PDB entry 8WH4 | electron microscopy, 3.03 A resolution | chains F and T of the 7 polymer chains in the assembly

[Chain F]
Molecule: Uncoating factor OPG117
Source organism: Monkeypox virus
UniProtKB: Q5IXS3 (Q5IXS3_MONPV); numbering as in UniProt (aligned over 1-785)
Amino-acid sequence (785 residues; numbered 1 to 785; the number before each row is that of its first residue):
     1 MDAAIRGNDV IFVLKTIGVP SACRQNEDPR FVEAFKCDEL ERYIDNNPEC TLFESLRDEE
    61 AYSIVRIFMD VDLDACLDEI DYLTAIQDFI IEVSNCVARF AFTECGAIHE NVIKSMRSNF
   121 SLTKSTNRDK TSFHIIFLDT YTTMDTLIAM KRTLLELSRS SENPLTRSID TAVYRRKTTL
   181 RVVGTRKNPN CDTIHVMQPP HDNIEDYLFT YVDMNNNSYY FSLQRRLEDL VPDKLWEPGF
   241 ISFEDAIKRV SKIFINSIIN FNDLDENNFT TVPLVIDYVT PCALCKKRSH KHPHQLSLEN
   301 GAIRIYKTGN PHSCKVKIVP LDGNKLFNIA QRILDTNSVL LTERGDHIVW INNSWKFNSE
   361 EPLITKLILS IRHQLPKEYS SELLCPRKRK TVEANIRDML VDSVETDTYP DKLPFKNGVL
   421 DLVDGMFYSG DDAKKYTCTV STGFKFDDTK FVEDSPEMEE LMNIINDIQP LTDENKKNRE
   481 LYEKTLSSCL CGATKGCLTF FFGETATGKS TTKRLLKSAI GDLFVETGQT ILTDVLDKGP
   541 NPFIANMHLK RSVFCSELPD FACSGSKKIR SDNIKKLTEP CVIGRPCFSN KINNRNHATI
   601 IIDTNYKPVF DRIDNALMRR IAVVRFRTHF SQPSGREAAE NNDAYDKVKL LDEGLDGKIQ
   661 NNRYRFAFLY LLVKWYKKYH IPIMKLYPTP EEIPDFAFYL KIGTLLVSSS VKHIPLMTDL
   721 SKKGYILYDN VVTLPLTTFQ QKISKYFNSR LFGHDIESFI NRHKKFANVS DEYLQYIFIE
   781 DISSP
Not modelled in the structure: 1-322

[Chain T]
Molecule: 4-nt DNA strand
Sequence (4 nucleotides; numbered 2 to 5; the number before each row is that of its first residue):
     2 CCCC

[How chain F and chain T interact]
Pairs across the interface - 4 pairs, chain F then chain T:
  Pro540(F) with DC4(T), phosphate contact
  Arg585(F) with DC4(T), salt bridge to the phosphate
  Phe588(F) with DC3(T), base contact; DC4(T), phosphate contact
Other interface residues (no listed pair), chain F (5 interface residues in all): Pro586, Cys587
Other interface residues (no listed pair), chain T (4 interface residues in all): DC2, DC5

[Overview]
Chain F and chain T form an interface of 5 and 4 residues respectively; the contacts include 1 salt bridge.
The salt-bridged pair is Arg585(F)-DC4(T).
Here chain F is Uncoating factor OPG117 (Monkeypox virus) and chain T is a 4-nt DNA strand. Entry 8WH4 (MPOX
E5 hexamer ssDNA bound apo conformation) was determined by electron microscopy together with 8WH0 and 8WH2
from the same study.
